Entry 4J94 (X-ray diffraction, 1.86 A resolution); this record covers chain A.

== Chain A ==
Molecule: Membrane-anchored mycosin mycp1
Organism: Mycobacterium smegmatis
Notes: EC 3.4.21.62; fragment: 24-407
Reference sequence: A0QNL1 (A0QNL1_MYCS2); numbering as in UniProt (aligned over 24-407)
Sequence (408 residues; each row starts with the number of its first residue; numbering starts at 0):
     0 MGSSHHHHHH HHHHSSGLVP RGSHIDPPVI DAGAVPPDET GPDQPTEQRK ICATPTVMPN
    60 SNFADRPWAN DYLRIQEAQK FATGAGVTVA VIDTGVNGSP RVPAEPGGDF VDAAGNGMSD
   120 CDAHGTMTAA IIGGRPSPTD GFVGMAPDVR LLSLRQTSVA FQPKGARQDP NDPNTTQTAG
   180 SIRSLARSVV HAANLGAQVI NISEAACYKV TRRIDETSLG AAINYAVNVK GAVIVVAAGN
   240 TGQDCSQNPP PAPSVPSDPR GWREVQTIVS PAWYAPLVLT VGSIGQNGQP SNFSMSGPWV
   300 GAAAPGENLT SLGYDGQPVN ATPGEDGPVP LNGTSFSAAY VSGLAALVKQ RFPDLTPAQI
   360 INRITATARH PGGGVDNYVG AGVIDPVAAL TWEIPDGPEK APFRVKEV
Not modelled in the structure: 0-23, 404-407
Construct notes: expression tag (0-23); conflict Ala251 (Asp in A0QNL1), Ala274 (Asp in A0QNL1)
Modified positions: Mse0 (selenomethionine); Mse57, Mse117, Mse126, Mse144, Mse294 (selenomethionine; parent Met)
Disulfide bonds: Cys51-Cys120, Cys206-Cys244
Swiss-Prot annotation at these positions:
  - active site (Charge relay system): Asp92, His123, Ser334
  - mutagenesis: Ser334 (S334A: Lack of protease activity. Increases EsxA secretion)
Reported in the primary citation:
  - catalytic residues: Asp92, His123, Asn239, Ser334
  - contacts within the chain: Ile24-Trp272 (pi stacking), Cys51-Cys120, Asp92-His123 (hydrogen bond), His123-Ser334 (hydrogen bond)
  - conformationally variable residues (side-chain flip): Ser334
  - mutagenesis - S334A: abolished catalytic activity
  - specificity-determining residues: Asp243, Phe292 (from molecular simulation)

== In short ==
Curated annotation (UniProt) lists 3 active-site residues and one mutagenesis site. From the paper: catalytic
residues Asp92, His123 and Asn239 among others; S334A abolishes catalytic activity.
Chain A is Membrane-anchored mycosin mycp1 (Mycobacterium smegmatis); the structure, Crystal structure of
MycP1 from the ESX-1 type VII secretion system, was determined by X-ray diffraction together with 4KPG from
the same study.
